Entry 6M8R (X-ray diffraction, 3.20 A resolution); this record covers chains H and K of the 6 polymer chains in the assembly.

== Chain H ==
Molecule: BTB/POZ domain-containing protein KCTD16
Organism: Homo sapiens
Reference sequence: Q68DU8 (KCD16_HUMAN); numbering as in UniProt (aligned over 23-124)
Sequence (103 residues; each row starts with the number of its first residue):
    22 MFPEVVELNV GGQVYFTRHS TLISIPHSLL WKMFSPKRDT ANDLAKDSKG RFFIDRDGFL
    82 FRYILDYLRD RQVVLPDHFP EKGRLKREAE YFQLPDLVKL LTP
Not modelled in the structure: 22, 58-64
Construct notes: initiating methionine (22)
UniProt features mapped onto this chain:
  - modified residue: Tyr-112 (Phosphotyrosine)

== Chain K ==
Molecule: Gamma-aminobutyric acid type B receptor subunit 2
Organism: Homo sapiens
Reference sequence: O75899 (GABR2_HUMAN); residues 876-913 here = UniProt positions 876-913
Sequence (41 residues; row label = number of the first residue in the row):
   873 GPEKDPIEDI NSPEHIQRRL SLQLPILHHA YLPSIGGVDA S
Not modelled in the structure: 873-880
Construct notes: expression tag (873-875)
UniProt features mapped onto this chain:
  - modified residue (Phosphoserine): Ser-884, Ser-893, Ser-913

== How chain H and chain K interact ==
Pairs across the interface (9; chain H residue first):
  Glu-28(H) / Ser-913(K)
  Lys-70(H) / Ser-913(K)
  Arg-72(H) / Ser-913(K)  hydrogen bond (side chain-backbone)
  Phe-80(H) / His-901(K)
  Phe-80(H) / Leu-904(K)  hydrophobic
  Arg-83(H) / Pro-905(K)
  Pro-101(H) / Tyr-903(K)  hydrophobic
  Glu-102(H) / His-900(K)
  Glu-102(H) / Tyr-903(K)  hydrogen bond
Interface residues without a listed pair, chain H (11 interface residues in all): Val-35, Phe-37, Tyr-84, Phe-100
Interface residues without a listed pair, chain K (7 interface residues in all): Ala-912
From the paper, about this interface:
  - hot spots on chain H (mutagenesis) - F80A: abolished binding to Gamma-aminobutyric acid type B receptor subunit 2 (chain K)

== Overview ==
11 residues of chain H face 7 of chain K across their interface; the contacts include 2 hydrogen bonds. Polar
pairs include Arg-72(H)/Ser-913(K) and Glu-102(H)/Tyr-903(K). From the paper: F80A of chain H abolishes
binding to Gamma-aminobutyric acid type B receptor subunit 2 (chain K).
Here chain H is BTB/POZ domain-containing protein KCTD16 and chain K is Gamma-aminobutyric acid type B
receptor subunit 2, both from Homo sapiens. Entry 6M8R (Crystal structure of the KCTD16 BTB domain in complex
with GABAB2 peptide) was determined by X-ray diffraction (same publication as 6M8S).
